5L5D - chains S and T of the 28 polymer chains in the assembly; structure by X-ray diffraction, 2.80 A resolution.

Chain S:
Molecule: Proteasome subunit alpha type-6
Source organism: Saccharomyces cerevisiae (strain ATCC 204508 / S288c)
Notes: EC 3.4.25.1
Reference sequence: P40302 (PSA6_YEAST); residues 0-233 here correspond to UniProt positions 1-234 (UniProt number = residue number + 1)
Sequence (234 residues; row label = number of the first residue in the row; numbering starts at 0):
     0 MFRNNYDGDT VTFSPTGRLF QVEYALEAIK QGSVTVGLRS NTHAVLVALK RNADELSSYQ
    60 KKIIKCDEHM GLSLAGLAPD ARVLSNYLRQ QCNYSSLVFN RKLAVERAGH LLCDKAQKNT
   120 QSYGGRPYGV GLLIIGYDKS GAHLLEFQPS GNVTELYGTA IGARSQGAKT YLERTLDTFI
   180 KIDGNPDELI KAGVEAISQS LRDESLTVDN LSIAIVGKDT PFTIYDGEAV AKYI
Not modelled in the structure: 0-2
Swiss-Prot annotation at these positions:
  - modified residue: Ser13 (Phosphoserine)
  - cross-link: Lys190 (Glycyl lysine isopeptide (Lys-Gly) (interchain with G-Cter in ubiquitin))

Chain T:
Molecule: Probable proteasome subunit alpha type-7
Source organism: Saccharomyces cerevisiae (strain ATCC 204508 / S288c)
Notes: EC 3.4.25.1
Reference sequence: P21242 (PSA7_YEAST); residues -3 to 284 here correspond to UniProt positions 1-288 (UniProt number = residue number + 4)
Sequence (288 residues; numbered -3 to 284; the number before each row is that of its first residue; numbers below 1 keep their minus sign (Met-3 is residue -3)):
    -3 MTSIGTGYDL SNSVFSPDGR NFQVEYAVKA VENGTTSIGI KCNDGVVFAV EKLITSKLLV
    57 PQKNVKIQVV DRHIGCVYSG LIPDGRHLVN RGREEAASFK KLYKTPIPIP AFADRLGQYV
   117 QAHTLYNSVR PFGVSTIFGG VDKNGAHLYM LEPSGSYWGY KGAATGKGRQ SAKAELEKLV
   177 DHHPEGLSAR EAVKQAAKII YLAHEDNKEK DFELEISWCS LSETNGLHKF VKGDLLQEAI
   237 DFAQKEINGD DDEDEDDSDN VMSSDDENAP VATNANATTD QEGDIHLE
Not modelled in the structure: -3 to 1, 245-284
Swiss-Prot annotation at these positions:
  - modified residue: Thr-2 (N-acetylthreonine)

Interface between chain S and chain T:
Contacting residue pairs (65; chain S residue first):
  Asn4(S) with Leu6(T)
  Tyr5(S) with Asp5(T), hydrogen bond; Leu6(T), hydrophobic
  Thr9(S) with Arg126(T)
  Val10(S) with Gln19(T); Asn123(T); Ser124(T); Val125(T); Arg126(T)
  Thr11(S) with Leu6(T); Gln19(T)
  Phe12(S) with Gln19(T); Tyr22(T), hydrophobic; Ala23(T), hydrophobic; Leu77(T), hydrophobic; Arg126(T); Pro127(T); Gly129(T)
  Ser13(S) with Tyr22(T)
  Pro14(S) with Tyr22(T), hydrophobic; Lys25(T)
  Thr15(S) with Lys25(T)
  Gly16(S) with Tyr22(T); Lys25(T); Ala26(T)
  Leu18(S) with Leu77(T), hydrophobic; Arg126(T)
  His109(S) with Arg82(T)
  Cys112(S) with Arg82(T)
  Asp113(S) with Arg82(T), salt bridge; Asn86(T)
  Gln116(S) with Pro79(T); Asp80(T); His83(T), hydrogen bond; Arg126(T)
  Thr119(S) with Arg126(T), hydrogen bond (backbone-side chain)
  Gln120(S) with His119(T); Val125(T); Arg126(T), hydrogen bond (backbone-backbone); Pro127(T); Phe128(T)
  Ser121(S) with Ser124(T)
  Tyr122(S) with Ser124(T), hydrogen bond (backbone-backbone)
  Ser149(S) with Pro79(T)
  Gly150(S) with Pro79(T)
  Asn151(S) with Ile78(T); Pro79(T)
  Thr153(S) with Leu55(T); Asn60(T)
  Glu154(S) with Val56(T), hydrogen bond (backbone-backbone); Lys59(T); Asn60(T), hydrogen bond (backbone-side chain)
  Leu155(S) with Leu54(T); Leu55(T); Val56(T)
  Tyr156(S) with Leu54(T), hydrogen bond (backbone-backbone); Leu55(T); Val56(T); Pro57(T)
  Gly157(S) with Leu54(T)
  Lys168(S) with Leu54(T)
  Leu171(S) with Leu54(T)
  Glu172(S) with Ser52(T), hydrogen bond; Lys53(T), hydrogen bond (side chain-backbone)
  Leu175(S) with Lys53(T)
Also at the interface, not in a pair above, chain S (35 interface residues in all): Arg38, Glu105, Val152, Phe178

Summary:
35 residues of chain S face 30 of chain T across their interface; the contacts include 10 hydrogen bonds and 1
salt bridge. Among the polar pairs are Asp113(S)-Arg82(T), Tyr5(S)-Asp5(T) and Gln116(S)-His83(T).
Here chain S is Proteasome subunit alpha type-6 and chain T is Probable proteasome subunit alpha type-7, both
from Saccharomyces cerevisiae (strain ATCC 204508 / S288c). Entry 5L5D (Yeast 20S proteasome with human beta5i
(1-138) and human beta6 (97-111; 118-133) in complex with ONX ...) was determined by X-ray diffraction
together with 5L52, 5L54, 5L55, 5L5A, 5L5B, 5L5E and 30 further entries from the same study.
